3VKF - chains B and D of the 4 polymer chains in the assembly; structure by X-ray diffraction, 3.30 A resolution.

== Chain B ==
Protein: Neuroligin-1
From: Rattus norvegicus
Notes: fragment: Acetylcholinesterase-like domain
UniProt: Q62765 (NLGN1_RAT); residue numbers follow UniProt; this construct covers 45-297, 307-638
Sequence (585 residues; each row starts with the number of its first residue; note: 9 numbers in that range are skipped by the numbering (no residue carries them; nothing is unmodelled there)):
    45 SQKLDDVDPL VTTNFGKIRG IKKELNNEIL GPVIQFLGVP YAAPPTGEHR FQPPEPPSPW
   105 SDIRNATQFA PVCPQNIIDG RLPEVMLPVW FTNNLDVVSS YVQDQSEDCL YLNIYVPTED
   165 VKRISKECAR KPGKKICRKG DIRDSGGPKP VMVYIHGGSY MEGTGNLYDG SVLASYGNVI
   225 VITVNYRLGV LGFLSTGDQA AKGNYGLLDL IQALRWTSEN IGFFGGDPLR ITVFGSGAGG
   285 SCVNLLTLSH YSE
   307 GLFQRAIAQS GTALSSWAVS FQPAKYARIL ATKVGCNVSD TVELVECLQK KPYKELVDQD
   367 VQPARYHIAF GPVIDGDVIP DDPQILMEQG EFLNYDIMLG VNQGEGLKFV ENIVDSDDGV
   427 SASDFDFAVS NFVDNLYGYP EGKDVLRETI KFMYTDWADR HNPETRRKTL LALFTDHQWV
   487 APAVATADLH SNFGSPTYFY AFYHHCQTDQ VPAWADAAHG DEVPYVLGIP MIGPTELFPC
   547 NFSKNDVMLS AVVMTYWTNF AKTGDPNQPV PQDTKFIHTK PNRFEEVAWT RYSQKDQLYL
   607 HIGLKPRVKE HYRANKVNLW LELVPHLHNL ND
Disordered / not traced: 45-51, 163-190, 444-448, 579-592, 635-638
Curated features (UniProtKB/Swiss-Prot):
  - glycosylation (N-linked (GlcNAc...) asparagine): Asn109 (complex), Asn343 (complex), Asn547
Disulfides: Cys117-Cys153, Cys342-Cys353, Cys512-Cys546
Covalent attachments: N-acetylglucosamine (NAG) linked to Asn343

== Chain D ==
Protein: Neurexin-1-beta
From: Bos taurus
Notes: fragment: LNS domain
UniProt: Q28142 (NRX1B_BOVIN); residue numbers follow UniProt; this construct covers 83-200, 231-290
Sequence (181 residues; each row starts with the number of its first residue; note: 30 numbers in that range are skipped by the numbering (no residue carries them; nothing is unmodelled there)):
    81 GSGTTYIFSK GGGQITYKWP PNDRPSTRAD RLAIGFSTVQ KEAVLVRVDS SSGLGDYLEL
   141 HIHQGKIGVK FNVGTDDIAI EESNAIINDG KYHVVRFTRS GGNATLQVDS WPVIERYPAG
   231 RQLTIFNSQA TIIIGGKEQG QPFQGQLSGL YYNGLKVLNM AAENDANIAI VGNVRLVGEV
   291 S
Disordered / not traced: 81, 289-291
Sequence notes: expression tag (81-82, 291)
Curated features (UniProtKB/Swiss-Prot):
  - region: Gly200 (Essential for interaction with CBLN1)
  - binding site (Ca(2+)): Asp136, Val153, Ile235, Asn237
  - glycosylation: Asn183 (N-linked (GlcNAc...) asparagine)
Metal / ion sites: Ca2+: Asp136, Val153, Ile235, Asn237

== Interface between chain B and chain D ==
Contacting residue pairs - 23 pairs, chain B then chain D:
  His294(B) - Arg108(D)
  Glu297(B) - Arg108(D)  salt bridge
  Gln395(B) - Leu233(D)
  Gly396(B) - Ile235(D)
  Gly396(B) - Asn237(D)  hydrogen bond (backbone-side chain)
  Glu397(B) - Leu233(D)
  Glu397(B) - Thr234(D)  hydrogen bond (side chain-backbone)
  Glu397(B) - Ile235(D)  hydrogen bond (side chain-backbone)
  Phe398(B) - Ile235(D)
  Phe398(B) - Asn237(D)
  Leu399(B) - Arg108(D)
  Asn400(B) - Arg104(D)  hydrogen bond (side chain-backbone)
  Asn400(B) - Pro105(D)
  Asn400(B) - Ser106(D)  hydrogen bond (side chain-backbone)
  Asn498(B) - Leu134(D)
  Phe499(B) - Asn237(D)
  Phe499(B) - Ser238(D)
  Gly500(B) - Arg104(D)
  Gly500(B) - Ser238(D)
  Pro502(B) - Asn102(D)
  Tyr504(B) - Asn102(D)
  Arg597(B) - Pro101(D)
  Arg597(B) - Asn102(D)  hydrogen bond
Also at the interface, not in a pair above, chain D (13 interface residues in all): Thr107

== In short ==
14 residues of chain B face 13 of chain D across their interface; the contacts include 6 hydrogen bonds and 1
salt bridge. Polar pairs include Glu297(B)-Arg108(D), Gly396(B)-Asn237(D) and Glu397(B)-Thr234(D). Covalently
linked N-acetylglucosamine: at Asn343(B). From UniProt: 4 Ca2+-binding residues on chain D.
Chain B is Neuroligin-1 (Rattus norvegicus) and chain D is Neurexin-1-beta (Bos taurus); the structure,
Crystal Structure of Neurexin 1beta/Neuroligin 1 complex, was determined by X-ray diffraction.
